PDB entry 4A7Z | X-ray diffraction, 2.60 A resolution | chain A

[Chain A]
Molecule: Aldos-2-ulose dehydratase
From: Phanerochaete chrysosporium
Notes: EC 4.2.1.110
UniProt: P84193 (AUD_PHACH); aligned to UniProt positions 1-900 over residues 1-900 (the alignment contains insertions or deletions, so no single offset holds)
Amino-acid sequence (900 residues; row label = number of the first residue in the row):
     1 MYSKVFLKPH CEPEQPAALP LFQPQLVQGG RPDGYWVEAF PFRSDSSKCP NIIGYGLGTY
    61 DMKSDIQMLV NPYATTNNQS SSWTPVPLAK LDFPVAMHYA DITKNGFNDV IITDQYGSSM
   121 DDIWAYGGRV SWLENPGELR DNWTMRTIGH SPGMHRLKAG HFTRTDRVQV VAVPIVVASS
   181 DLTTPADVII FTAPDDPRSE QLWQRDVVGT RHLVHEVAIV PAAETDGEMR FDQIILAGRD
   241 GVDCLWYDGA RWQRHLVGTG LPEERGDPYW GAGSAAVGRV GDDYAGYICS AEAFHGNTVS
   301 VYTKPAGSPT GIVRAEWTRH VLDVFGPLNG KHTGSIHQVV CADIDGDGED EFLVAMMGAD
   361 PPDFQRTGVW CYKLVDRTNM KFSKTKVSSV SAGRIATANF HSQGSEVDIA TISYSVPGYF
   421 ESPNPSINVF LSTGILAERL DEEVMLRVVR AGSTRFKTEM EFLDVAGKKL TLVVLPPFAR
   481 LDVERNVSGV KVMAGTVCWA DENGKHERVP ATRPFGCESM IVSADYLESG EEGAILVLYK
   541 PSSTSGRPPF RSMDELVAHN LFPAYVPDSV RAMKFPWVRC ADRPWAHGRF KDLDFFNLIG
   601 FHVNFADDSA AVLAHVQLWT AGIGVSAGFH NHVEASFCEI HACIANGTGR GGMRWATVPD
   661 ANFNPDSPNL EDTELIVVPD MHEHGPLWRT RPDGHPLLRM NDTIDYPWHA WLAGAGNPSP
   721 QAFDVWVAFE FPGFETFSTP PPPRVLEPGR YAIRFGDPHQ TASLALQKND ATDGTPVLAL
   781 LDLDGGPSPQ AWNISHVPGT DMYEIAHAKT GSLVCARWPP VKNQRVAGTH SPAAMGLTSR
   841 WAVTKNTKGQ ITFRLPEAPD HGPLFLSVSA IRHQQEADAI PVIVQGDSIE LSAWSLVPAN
Not modelled in the structure: 1-13, 872-877
Residues lining bound ligands:
  - Ascopyrone M (AY9), molecule 1: Tyr-35, Tyr-116, Ser-119, Met-120, His-155, Ile-175, His-215, Phe-294, His-295, His-337, Tyr-414, Val-416, Tyr-419
  - Ascopyrone M (AY9), molecule 2: Phe-590, Phe-595, Trp-619, Ala-627, Gly-628, His-630, His-632, Glu-639, His-641, Trp-726
  - Ascopyrone M: Tyr-35, Tyr-116, Ser-119, Met-120, His-155, Arg-156, Ile-175, His-215, Phe-294, His-295, His-337, Tyr-414, Val-416, Tyr-419
  - Mg2+ (MG): Asp-101, Ile-102, Thr-103, Lys-104, Asn-105, Phe-107, Asp-109
Curated features (UniProtKB/Swiss-Prot):
  - active site: His-155 (Proton acceptor)
  - binding site (ascopyrone M): Tyr-35, Tyr-116, Met-120, His-155, His-215, His-295, His-337, Tyr-414, Tyr-419, Ala-627, Glu-639, His-641, Trp-726
  - binding site (Mg(2+)): Asp-101, Thr-103, Asn-105, Phe-107, Asp-109
  - binding site (Zn(2+)): His-215, His-295, His-337, Asp-343, Asp-345, Asp-347, Glu-349, Glu-351, His-630, His-632, Glu-639, His-709
  - binding site (1,5-anhydro-D-fructose): Ala-627, His-630, His-641, Trp-726
From the paper describing this entry:
  - Zn2+ coordination: His-215, His-295, His-337, His-630, Glu-639
  - binding site for Ascopyrone M: Tyr-35, Tyr-116, Met-120, His-155, His-215, His-337, Tyr-414, Tyr-419, Trp-619, Ala-627, His-630, Glu-639, His-641, Trp-726
  - conformationally variable residues (order/disorder transition): Tyr-419
  - catalytic residues: Tyr-35, Tyr-116, His-155 (proposed by the authors, not directly observed)
  - contacts within the chain: His-155/Arg-156 (pi stacking)

[Summary]
Bound to chain A: Mg2+ and 3 copies of Ascopyrone M. From UniProt: active-site residue His-155, 13 ascopyrone
M-binding residues, 5 Mg2+-binding residues and 12 Zn2+-binding residues. From the paper: catalytic residues
Tyr-35, Tyr-116 and His-155; a binding site for Ascopyrone M at Tyr-35, Tyr-116 and Met-120 among others.
Chain A is Aldos-2-ulose dehydratase (Phanerochaete chrysosporium); the structure, Complex of bifunctional
aldos-2-ulose dehydratase with the reaction intermediate ascopyrone M, was determined by X-ray diffraction
together with 4A7K from the same study.
